8OI3 - chains A and D; structure by X-ray diffraction, 1.50 A resolution.

# Chain A
Molecule: Type III effector
Reference sequence: A0A2U9K2V6 (A0A2U9K2V6_BRASZ); residues 829-1016 here = UniProt positions 829-1016
Chain sequence (208 residues; each row starts with the number of its first residue):
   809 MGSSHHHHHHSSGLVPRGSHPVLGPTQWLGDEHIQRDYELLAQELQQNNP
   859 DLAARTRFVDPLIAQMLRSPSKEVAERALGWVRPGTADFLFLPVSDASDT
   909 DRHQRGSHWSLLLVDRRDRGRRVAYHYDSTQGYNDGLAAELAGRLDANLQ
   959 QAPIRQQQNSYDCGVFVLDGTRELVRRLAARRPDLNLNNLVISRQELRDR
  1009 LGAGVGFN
Unresolved in the structure: 809-828, 1012-1016
Sequence notes: initiating methionine (809); expression tag (810-828)
Covalently attached groups: prop-2-en-1-amine (AYE) linked to Cys-971
Residues lining bound ligands: prop-2-en-1-amine (AYE): Trp-836, Ser-915, His-916, Trp-917, Gln-965, Ser-968, Tyr-969, Asp-970
From the paper describing this entry:
  - catalytic residues: His-916, Asp-936, Cys-971
  - binding site for prop-2-en-1-amine: Cys-971
  - mutagenesis - C971A: abolished binding to Small ubiquitin-related modifier 2 (chain D)
  - specificity-determining residues: Glu-840, Asp-868, Arg-885
  - mutagenesis - E840A, S877A: unchanged binding to Small ubiquitin-related modifier 2 (chain D)
  - mutagenesis - Q873N: abolished binding to AtNedd8
  - mutagenesis - L870A, M874A: decreased binding to AtNedd8
  - mutagenesis - E840A: decreased catalytic activity

# Chain D
Molecule: Small ubiquitin-related modifier 2
From: Arabidopsis thaliana
Reference sequence: Q9FLP6 (SUMO2_ARATH); numbering as in UniProt (aligned over 1-91)
Chain sequence (91 residues; row label = number of the first residue in the row):
     1 MSATPEEDKKPDQGAHINLKVKGQDGNEVFFRIKRSTQLKKLMNAYCDRQ
    51 SVDFNSIAFLFDGRRLRAEQTPDELEMEDGDEIDAMLHQTG
Unresolved in the structure: 1-14
From the paper describing this entry:
  - specificity-determining residues: Leu-87, His-88

# How chain A and chain D interact
Pairs across the interface (58):
  Trp-836(A) / Thr-90(D)
  Trp-836(A) / Gly-91(D)
  Leu-837(A) / Thr-90(D)
  Leu-837(A) / Gly-91(D)  hydrogen bond (backbone-backbone)
  Gly-838(A) / Gln-89(D)
  Asp-839(A) / Arg-65(D)  salt bridge
  Asp-839(A) / His-88(D)  salt bridge
  Asp-839(A) / Gln-89(D)  hydrogen bond (side chain-backbone)
  Gln-843(A) / Arg-65(D)
  Asp-868(A) / Arg-65(D)  salt bridge
  Pro-869(A) / Gln-89(D)  hydrogen bond (backbone-side chain)
  Leu-870(A) / Ala-58(D)  hydrophobic
  Leu-870(A) / Arg-65(D)
  Leu-870(A) / Met-86(D)
  Leu-870(A) / Leu-87(D)
  Leu-870(A) / Gln-89(D)
  Ile-871(A) / Leu-60(D)  hydrophobic
  Ile-871(A) / Gly-63(D)
  Gln-873(A) / Gln-24(D)  hydrogen bond (backbone-side chain)
  Gln-873(A) / Met-86(D)
  Gln-873(A) / Gln-89(D)  hydrogen bond
  Met-874(A) / Gln-24(D)
  Met-874(A) / Asp-84(D)
  Met-874(A) / Met-86(D)  hydrophobic
  Ser-877(A) / Gln-24(D)  hydrogen bond (side chain-backbone)
  Pro-878(A) / Gln-24(D)
  Ser-879(A) / Lys-22(D)
  Ser-879(A) / Gly-26(D)
  Glu-881(A) / Lys-22(D)  salt bridge
  Val-882(A) / Lys-22(D)
  Val-882(A) / Gly-23(D)
  Val-882(A) / Gln-24(D)
  Arg-885(A) / Lys-22(D)
  Arg-885(A) / Glu-82(D)  salt bridge
  Arg-885(A) / Asp-84(D)  salt bridge
  Trp-889(A) / Leu-60(D)  hydrophobic
  Trp-889(A) / Asp-62(D)
  Trp-889(A) / Gly-63(D)
  Trp-889(A) / Asp-84(D)
  Ser-903(A) / Gln-89(D)
  Ala-905(A) / Gln-89(D)
  Asp-907(A) / Gln-24(D)  hydrogen bond
  Arg-910(A) / Gln-50(D)  hydrogen bond (side chain-backbone)
  Arg-910(A) / Ser-51(D)  hydrogen bond (side chain-backbone)
  Arg-910(A) / Val-52(D)
  Arg-910(A) / Leu-87(D)
  Arg-913(A) / Leu-87(D)
  Arg-913(A) / His-88(D)  hydrogen bond (side chain-backbone)
  Arg-913(A) / Gln-89(D)
  Arg-913(A) / Thr-90(D)  hydrogen bond (backbone-backbone)
  Gly-914(A) / Thr-90(D)
  Ser-915(A) / Thr-90(D)
  Ser-915(A) / Gly-91(D)
  His-916(A) / Gly-91(D)
  Trp-917(A) / Gln-89(D)
  Trp-917(A) / Thr-90(D)
  Trp-917(A) / Gly-91(D)  hydrogen bond (side chain-backbone)
  Cys-971(A) / Gly-91(D)
Also at the interface, not in a pair above, chain A (30 interface residues in all): Glu-840, Arg-876
Also at the interface, not in a pair above, chain D (23 interface residues in all): Asp-25, Glu-28, Phe-61
The authors on this interface:
  - specific contacts: Asp-839(A)/His-88(D) (salt bridge), Ser-877(A)/Gln-24(D) (hydrogen bond), Glu-881(A)/Lys-22(D), Trp-889(A)/Leu-60(D)
  - interface residues, chain A: Met-874(A), Val-882(A), Asp-907(A), Arg-913(A)
  - hot spots on chain A (mutagenesis) - L870A: decreased binding to Small ubiquitin-related modifier 2 (chain D)
  - interface residues, chain D: Gln-24(D), Leu-87(D)

# In short
30 residues of chain A and 23 residues of chain D are in contact; the contacts include 12 hydrogen bonds and 6
salt bridges. Polar contacts include Asp-839(A)/Arg-65(D), Asp-839(A)/His-88(D) and Asp-868(A)/Arg-65(D). The
authors report a salt bridge between Asp-839(A) and His-88(D); a hydrogen bond between Ser-877(A) and
Gln-24(D); contacts between Glu-881(A) and Lys-22(D) and Trp-889(A) and Leu-60(D). From the paper: catalytic
residues His-916(A), Asp-936(A) and Cys-971(A); L870A and M874A of chain A reduce binding to AtNedd8; 6
substitutions were tested in all.
Chain A is Type III effector and chain D is Small ubiquitin-related modifier 2 (Arabidopsis thaliana); the
structure, Structure of NopD with AtSUMO2, was determined by X-ray diffraction.
